Entry 1NOV (X-ray diffraction, 3.50 A resolution); this record covers chains C and F of the 6 polymer chains in the assembly.

== Chain C ==
Protein: Nodamura virus coat proteins
Organism: Nodamura virus
UniProt: P12871 (COAT_NODAV); the construct has insertions or renumbered stretches relative to UniProt, so the offset changes along the chain: 6-29 = UniProt 1-24; 33-133 = UniProt 25-125; 135-206 = UniProt 126-197; 502-504 = UniProt 200-202; 2 more segments
Amino-acid sequence (355 residues; row label = number of the first residue in the row; note: 3 numbers in that range are skipped by the numbering (no residue carries them; nothing is unmodelled there)):
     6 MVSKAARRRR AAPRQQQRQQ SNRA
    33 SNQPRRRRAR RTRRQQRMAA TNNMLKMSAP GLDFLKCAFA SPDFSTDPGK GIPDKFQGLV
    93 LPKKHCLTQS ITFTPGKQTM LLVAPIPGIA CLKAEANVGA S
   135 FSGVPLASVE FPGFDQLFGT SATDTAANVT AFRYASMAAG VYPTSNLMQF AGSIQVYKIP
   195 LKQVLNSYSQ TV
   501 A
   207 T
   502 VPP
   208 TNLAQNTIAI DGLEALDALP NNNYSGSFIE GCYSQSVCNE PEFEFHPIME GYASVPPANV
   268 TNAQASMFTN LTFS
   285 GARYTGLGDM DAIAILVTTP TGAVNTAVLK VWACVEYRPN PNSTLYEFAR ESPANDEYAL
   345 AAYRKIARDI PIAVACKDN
Not modelled in the structure: 6-12, 33-56
Disulfide bonds: Cys-69/Cys-318

== Chain F ==
Protein: Nodamura virus coat proteins
Organism: Nodamura virus
UniProt: P12871 (COAT_NODAV); residues 364-407 here correspond to UniProt positions 356-399 (UniProt number = residue number - 8)
Amino-acid sequence (44 residues; each row starts with the number of its first residue):
   364 ATFWERVRSI LKSGLNFAST IPGPVGVAAT GIKGIIETIG SLWV
Not modelled in the structure: 381-407

== How chain C and chain F interact ==
Pairs across the interface (32; chain C residue first):
  Met-59(C) / Leu-374(F)  hydrophobic
  Leu-64(C) / Trp-367(F)  hydrophobic
  Leu-67(C) / Trp-367(F)
  Lys-68(C) / Trp-367(F)
  Phe-71(C) / Phe-366(F)
  Phe-71(C) / Val-370(F)  hydrophobic
  Ala-72(C) / Trp-367(F)  hydrophobic
  Asp-75(C) / Thr-365(F)
  Asp-75(C) / Phe-366(F)
  Asp-75(C) / Trp-367(F)  hydrogen bond (side chain-backbone)
  Phe-76(C) / Trp-367(F)  hydrophobic
  Tyr-240(C) / Phe-366(F)  hydrophobic
  Gln-242(C) / Phe-366(F)
  Tyr-342(C) / Leu-378(F)  hydrophobic
  Tyr-342(C) / Asn-379(F)
  Ala-345(C) / Leu-378(F)
  Ala-346(C) / Leu-378(F)  hydrophobic
  Lys-349(C) / Ile-373(F)  hydrogen bond (side chain-backbone)
  Lys-349(C) / Ser-376(F)
  Lys-349(C) / Gly-377(F)  hydrogen bond (side chain-backbone)
  Lys-349(C) / Leu-378(F)
  Ile-350(C) / Val-370(F)  hydrophobic
  Asp-353(C) / Ile-373(F)
  Ile-354(C) / Phe-366(F)  hydrophobic
  Pro-355(C) / Arg-369(F)
  Val-358(C) / Phe-366(F)  hydrophobic
  Val-358(C) / Arg-369(F)
  Asp-362(C) / Ala-364(F)
  Asp-362(C) / Phe-366(F)
  Asp-362(C) / Arg-369(F)
  Asn-363(C) / Thr-365(F)
  Asn-363(C) / Phe-366(F)  hydrogen bond (backbone-backbone)
Other interface residues (no listed pair), chain C (22 interface residues in all): Leu-57

== In short ==
22 residues of chain C and 12 residues of chain F are in contact; the contacts include 4 hydrogen bonds. Polar
pairs include Asp-75(C)/Trp-367(F), Lys-349(C)/Ile-373(F) and Lys-349(C)/Gly-377(F).
Chain C is Nodamura virus coat proteins and chain F is Nodamura virus coat proteins, both from Nodamura virus;
the structure, Nodamura virus, was determined by X-ray diffraction.
